PDB entry 2K2U | solution NMR | chains A and B

== Chain A ==
Molecule: RNA polymerase II transcription factor B subunit 1
From: Saccharomyces cerevisiae
Notes: fragment: PH domain
UniProt: P32776 (TFB1_YEAST); residues 1-115 here = UniProt positions 1-115
Chain sequence (115 residues; row label = number of the first residue in the row):
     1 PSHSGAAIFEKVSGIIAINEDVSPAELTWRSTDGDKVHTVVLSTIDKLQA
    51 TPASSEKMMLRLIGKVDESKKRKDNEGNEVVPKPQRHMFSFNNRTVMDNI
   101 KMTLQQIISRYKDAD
Differences from the reference sequence: engineered mutation P1 (Met in P32776)

== Chain B ==
Molecule: Alpha trans-inducing protein
From: Human herpesvirus 1
Notes: fragment: Transcription activation domain 2
UniProt: P04486 (ATIN_HHV1F); residues 456-490 here correspond to UniProt positions 445-479 (UniProt number = residue number - 11)
Chain sequence (35 residues; numbered 456 to 490; the number before each row is that of its first residue):
   456 GFTPHDSAPYGALDMADFEFEQMFTDALGIDEYGG

== How chain A and chain B interact ==
Pairs across the interface (15; chain A residue first):
  Q49(A) - F479(B)
  Q49(A) - D481(B)
  Q49(A) - L483(B)
  A50(A) - A482(B)
  A50(A) - L483(B)
  T51(A) - A482(B)
  P52(A) - A482(B)
  M59(A) - F479(B)
  L60(A) - F479(B)
  R61(A) - E476(B)
  R61(A) - F479(B)
  R86(A) - E476(B)
  M88(A) - D472(B)
  M88(A) - F475(B)
  Q105(A) - I485(B)
Other interface residues (no listed pair), chain A (12 interface residues in all): K57, F89
Other interface residues (no listed pair), chain B (10 interface residues in all): M478, T480

== Summary ==
Chain A and chain B form an interface of 12 and 10 residues respectively.
Here chain A is RNA polymerase II transcription factor B subunit 1 (Saccharomyces cerevisiae) and chain B is
Alpha trans-inducing protein (Human herpesvirus 1). Entry 2K2U (NMR Structure of the complex between Tfb1
subunit of TFIIH and the activation domain of VP16) was determined by solution NMR.
